Entry 1Y0A (X-ray diffraction, 2.22 A resolution); this record covers chains A and C of the 4 polymer chains in the assembly.

# Chain A (and C)
Protein: Hemoglobin alpha chain
Organism: Homo sapiens
Notes: chain C of this document is another copy of the same molecule, construct and numbering; everything in this record applies to it too
UniProt: P69905 (HBA_HUMAN); numbering as in UniProt (aligned over 1-141)
Chain sequence (141 residues; numbered 1 to 141; the number before each row is that of its first residue):
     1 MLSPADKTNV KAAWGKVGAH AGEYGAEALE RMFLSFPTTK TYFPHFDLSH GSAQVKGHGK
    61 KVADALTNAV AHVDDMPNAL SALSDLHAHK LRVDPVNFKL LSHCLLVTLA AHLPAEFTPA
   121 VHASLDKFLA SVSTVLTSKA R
Construct notes: engineered mutation Met1 (Val in P69905), Ala140 (Tyr in P69905)
Ion coordination: heme Fe near His87 (its only coordinating residue here)
Residues lining bound ligands: heme (HEM): Met32, Thr39, Tyr42, Phe43, His45, Phe46, His58, Lys61, Val62, Ala65, Leu66, Leu83, Leu86, His87, Leu91, Val93, Asn97, Phe98, Leu101, Val132, Ser133, Leu136
UniProt features mapped onto this chain:
  - site: Lys61 (Not glycated)
  - natural variant: Asp6 (A6D: In J-Toronto; this construct carries the variant), Ala13 (A13D: In J-Paris 1/J-Aljezur), Glu27 (A27E: In Shenyang; this construct carries the variant), Lys61 (K61N: In Zambia; deletion: In Clinic), Asp64 (A64D: In Pontoise; this construct carries the variant), Asp75 (D75A: In Lille; D75G: In Chapel Hill; D75N: In G-Pest), Ala111 (A111D: In Petah Tikva)

# Interface between chain A and chain C
Residue-residue contacts (4; chain A residue first):
  Asp126(A) - Arg141(C)  salt bridge
  Lys127(A) - Arg141(C)  hydrogen bond (side chain-backbone)
  Arg141(A) - Asp126(C)  salt bridge
  Arg141(A) - Lys127(C)  hydrogen bond (backbone-side chain)
Other interface residues (no listed pair), chain A (6 interface residues in all): Met1, Ala123, Ala130
Other interface residues (no listed pair), chain C (6 interface residues in all): Ala123, Ala130, Ser138

# Overview
The chain A/chain C interface involves 6 residues from each chain; the contacts include 2 hydrogen bonds and 2
salt bridges. Polar pairs include Asp126(A)-Arg141(C) and Lys127(A)-Arg141(C). Chain A binds heme.
Both chains are Hemoglobin alpha chain (Homo sapiens). Entry 1Y0A (T-to-THigh Quaternary Transitions in Human
Hemoglobin: alphaY140A deoxy low-salt) was determined by X-ray diffraction (same publication as 1XXT, 1XY0,
1XZ5, 1XZ7, 1XZU, 1XZV and 45 further entries).
